PDB entry 8QU6 | electron microscopy, 3.45 A resolution | chains A and B of the 10 polymer chains in the assembly

== Chain A (and B) ==
Protein: DNA-directed RNA polymerase subunit alpha
Organism: Mycolicibacterium smegmatis MC2 155
Notes: EC 2.7.7.6; chain B of this document is another copy of the same molecule, construct and numbering; everything in this record applies to it too
Reference sequence: A0QSL8 (RPOA_MYCS2); residues 1-350 here = UniProt positions 1-350
Chain sequence (350 residues; row label = number of the first residue in the row):
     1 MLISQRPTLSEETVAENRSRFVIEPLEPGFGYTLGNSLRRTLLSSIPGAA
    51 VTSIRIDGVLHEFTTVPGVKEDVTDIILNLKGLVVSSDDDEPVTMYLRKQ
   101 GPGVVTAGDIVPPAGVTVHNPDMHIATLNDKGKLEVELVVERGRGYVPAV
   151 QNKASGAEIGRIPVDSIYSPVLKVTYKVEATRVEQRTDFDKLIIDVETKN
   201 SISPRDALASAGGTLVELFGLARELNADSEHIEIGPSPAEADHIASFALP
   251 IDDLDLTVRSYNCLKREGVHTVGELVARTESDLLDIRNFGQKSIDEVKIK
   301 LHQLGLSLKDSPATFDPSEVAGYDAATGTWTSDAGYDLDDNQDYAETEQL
Unresolved in the structure: 227-350 (chain B: 235-350)

== Interface between chain A and chain B ==
Pairs across the interface - 73 pairs, chain A then chain B:
  Met1(A) with Arg142(B)
  Leu2(A) with Pro47(B), hydrophobic; Arg142(B)
  Ile3(A) with Arg144(B), hydrogen bond (backbone-side chain)
  Arg6(A) with Glu217(B), salt bridge
  Pro7(A) with Leu218(B), hydrophobic; Leu221(B)
  Glu11(A) with Leu225(B)
  Glu27(A) with Ser44(B); Arg144(B), salt bridge
  Gly29(A) with Arg40(B), hydrogen bond (backbone-side chain)
  Phe30(A) with Arg40(B); Thr41(B); Leu218(B), hydrophobic
  Thr33(A) with Asn36(B), hydrogen bond; Ser37(B)
  Leu34(A) with Leu218(B), hydrophobic; Phe219(B), hydrophobic
  Ser37(A) with Thr33(B); Ser37(B)
  Arg40(A) with Gly29(B), hydrogen bond (side chain-backbone); Tyr32(B); Thr33(B), hydrogen bond
  Ser45(A) with Phe30(B)
  Pro47(A) with Met1(B), hydrophobic; Glu230(B)
  Arg142(A) with Glu230(B), salt bridge
  Gly143(A) with Met1(B)
  Arg144(A) with Glu27(B), salt bridge; Ile232(B)
  Arg186(A) with Val147(B)
  Arg205(A) with Leu225(B), hydrogen bond (side chain-backbone)
  Asp206(A) with Asn226(B), hydrogen bond; Ser229(B), hydrogen bond (backbone-side chain)
  Leu208(A) with Leu225(B), hydrophobic
  Ala209(A) with Ala222(B); Arg223(B); Asn226(B); Ser229(B)
  Ser210(A) with Ser229(B); Glu230(B), hydrogen bond (side chain-backbone); His231(B)
  Gly212(A) with Phe219(B)
  Gly213(A) with Arg223(B); His231(B)
  Thr214(A) with Phe30(B); His231(B); Ile232(B), hydrogen bond (side chain-backbone)
  Leu215(A) with Thr33(B); Phe219(B), hydrophobic
  Val216(A) with Val216(B), hydrophobic; Phe219(B), hydrophobic; Gly220(B); Arg223(B)
  Glu217(A) with His231(B), salt bridge
  Leu218(A) with Phe30(B), hydrophobic; Leu34(B), hydrophobic; Ile234(B), hydrophobic
  Phe219(A) with Leu34(B), hydrophobic; Ser37(B); Leu215(B), hydrophobic; Val216(B); Phe219(B), hydrophobic
  Gly220(A) with Val216(B)
  Leu221(A) with Pro7(B)
  Ala222(A) with Leu208(B); Ala209(B); Gly212(B)
  Arg223(A) with Gly212(B)
  Leu225(A) with Leu9(B), hydrophobic; Arg205(B); Ala209(B)
  Asn226(A) with Ala209(B)
Interface residues without a listed pair, chain A (46 interface residues in all): Thr8, Leu9, Phe21, Leu26, Pro28, Leu38, Thr41, Ser44
Interface residues without a listed pair, chain B (46 interface residues in all): Leu2, Arg6, Leu38, Glu141, Gly143, Asp206, Gly213, Glu233

== Overview ==
Chain A and chain B each contribute 46 residues to their interface, with 10 hydrogen bonds and 5 salt bridges.
Polar pairs include Arg6(A)-Glu217(B), Glu27(A)-Arg144(B) and Arg142(A)-Glu230(B).
Chain A and chain B are both DNA-directed RNA polymerase subunit alpha (Mycolicibacterium smegmatis MC2 155);
the structure, Mycobacterium smegnatis RNA polymerase transcription initiation complex with SigmaA, RbpA, HelD
and an upstream-fork promoter fragment, was determined by electron microscopy together with 8Q3I, 8QN8, 8QTI,
8R2M, 8R3M, 8R6P and 8R6R from the same study.
